8BA0 - chains E and F of the 43 polymer chains in the assembly; structure by electron microscopy, 3.68 A resolution.

[Chain E]
Name: NADH dehydrogenase (Ubiquinone) 24 kDa subunit, isoform A
Source organism: Drosophila melanogaster
Reference sequence: Q9VX36 (Q9VX36_DROME); numbering as in UniProt (aligned over 29-242)
Amino-acid sequence (214 residues; numbered 29 to 242; the number before each row is that of its first residue):
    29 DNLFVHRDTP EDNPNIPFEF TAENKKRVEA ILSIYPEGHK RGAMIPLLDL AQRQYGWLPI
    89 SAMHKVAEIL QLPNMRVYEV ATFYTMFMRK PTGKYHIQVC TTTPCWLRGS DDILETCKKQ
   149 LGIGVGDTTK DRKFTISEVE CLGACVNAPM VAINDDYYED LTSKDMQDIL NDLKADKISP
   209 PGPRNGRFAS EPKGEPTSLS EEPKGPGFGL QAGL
Bound ions: 2Fe-2S cluster Fe: Cys128, Cys133, Cys169, Cys173
Residues lining bound ligands: 2Fe-2S cluster (FES): Cys128, Thr130, Thr131, Pro132, Cys133, Glu168, Cys169, Leu170, Gly171, Ala172, Cys173, Met178

[Chain F]
Name: NADH dehydrogenase [ubiquinone] flavoprotein 1, mitochondrial
Source organism: Drosophila melanogaster
Notes: EC 7.1.1.2
Reference sequence: Q9VMI3 (Q9VMI3_DROME); residues 34-472 here = UniProt positions 34-472
Amino-acid sequence (439 residues; row label = number of the first residue in the row):
    34 PPPGTPPPQT KTKFGPLADE DRIFTNLYGR HDWRLKGALK RGDWYKTKEI VLKGADWIVN
    94 EIKTSGLRGR GGAGFPSGMK WSFMNKPGDG RPKYLVVNAD EGEPGTCKDR EIMRHDPHKL
   154 VEGCLIAGRA MGAQAAYIYI RGEFYNEASN MQLAIAEAYQ AGLIGKNACG TGYDFDVFMH
   214 RGAGAYICGE ETALIESLEG KQGKPRLKPP FPADVGVFGC PTTVTNVETV AVAPTICRRG
   274 GVWFASFGRT RNSGTKLFNI SGHVNRPCTV EEEMSIPLKE LIERHCGGVT GGWDNLLGVI
   334 PGGSSTPIIP KNVCDDVIMD FDGLIAAQTS LGTAAIIVMD KSTDVIKAIA RLISFYKHES
   394 CGQCTPCREG IGWMNKIMTR FVKGDAQPAE IDMLWEISKQ IEGHTICALG DGAAWPVQGL
   454 IRHFRPEIEK RMQLHAKRV
Bound ions: 4Fe-4S cluster Fe: Cys394, Cys397, Cys400, Cys440
Residues lining bound ligands:
  - FMN (flavin mononucleotide): Gly102, Arg103, Gly104, Ala106, Phe108, Ser110, Lys113, Asn131, Asp133, Glu134, Gly135, Glu136, Asp142, Tyr219, Ile220, Gly222, Glu223, Glu224, Val257, Thr258, Asn259, Thr262, Cys440, Ala441, Leu442
  - 4Fe-4S cluster (SF4): Ile220, Pro238, Ser393, Cys394, Gly395, Gln396, Cys397, Cys400, Arg401, Thr438, Ile439, Cys440, Leu442, Gly443

[Chain E / chain F interface]
Contacting residue pairs (126):
  Ile62(E) - Tyr170(F)  hydrogen bond (backbone-side chain)
  Ile62(E) - Phe211(F)  hydrophobic
  Tyr63(E) - His213(F)  hydrogen bond
  Tyr63(E) - Leu231(F)
  Pro64(E) - Phe251(F)  hydrophobic
  His67(E) - Phe251(F)
  Arg69(E) - Glu232(F)
  Arg69(E) - Gly233(F)
  Arg69(E) - Lys234(F)
  Gly70(E) - His213(F)
  Gly70(E) - Leu231(F)
  Gly70(E) - Glu232(F)  hydrogen bond (backbone-backbone)
  Gly70(E) - Gly233(F)
  Met72(E) - Gly233(F)
  Ile73(E) - Ala216(F)
  Ile73(E) - Ser230(F)
  Pro74(E) - His213(F)
  Asp77(E) - Arg214(F)  salt bridge
  Arg81(E) - Arg214(F)
  Glu107(E) - Gln235(F)  hydrogen bond (backbone-side chain)
  Val108(E) - Gly233(F)
  Val108(E) - Lys234(F)
  Phe111(E) - Gln235(F)
  Tyr112(E) - Ala216(F)
  Tyr112(E) - Ala218(F)  hydrophobic
  Tyr112(E) - Cys221(F)  hydrophobic
  Tyr112(E) - Ser230(F)  hydrogen bond
  Tyr112(E) - Gln235(F)  hydrogen bond (side chain-backbone)
  Tyr112(E) - Gly236(F)
  Thr113(E) - Gly217(F)
  Met114(E) - Glu176(F)
  Met114(E) - Ala216(F)  hydrophobic
  Met114(E) - Gly217(F)  hydrogen bond (side chain-backbone)
  Phe115(E) - Ala216(F)  hydrophobic
  Thr129(E) - Arg384(F)
  Thr130(E) - Arg384(F)
  Thr131(E) - Ala381(F)
  Thr131(E) - Leu385(F)
  Pro132(E) - Ser294(F)
  Pro132(E) - Gly295(F)
  Trp134(E) - Asp377(F)
  Trp134(E) - Lys380(F)
  Trp134(E) - Ala381(F)  hydrophobic
  Leu135(E) - His296(F)  hydrogen bond (backbone-side chain)
  Leu135(E) - Ile370(F)  hydrophobic
  Leu135(E) - Met372(F)  hydrophobic
  Leu135(E) - Thr376(F)
  Arg136(E) - Gly295(F)  hydrogen bond (side chain-backbone)
  Arg136(E) - Val297(F)
  Glu166(E) - Arg384(F)  salt bridge
  Glu168(E) - Arg384(F)  salt bridge
  Glu168(E) - Phe388(F)
  Glu168(E) - His391(F)  salt bridge
  Glu168(E) - Glu392(F)
  Cys169(E) - Pro137(F)  hydrophobic
  Cys169(E) - Arg174(F)  hydrogen bond (backbone-side chain)
  Leu170(E) - Phe177(F)
  Gly171(E) - Thr139(F)
  Gly171(E) - Cys140(F)  hydrogen bond (backbone-side chain)
  Gly171(E) - Arg143(F)
  Gly171(E) - Arg174(F)
  Gly171(E) - Phe177(F)
  Ala172(E) - Cys140(F)  hydrophobic
  Ala172(E) - Arg143(F)
  Cys173(E) - Gly138(F)  hydrogen bond (side chain-backbone)
  Cys173(E) - Ser294(F)  hydrogen bond (backbone-side chain)
  Val174(E) - Cys140(F)  hydrophobic
  Val174(E) - Asn292(F)
  Val174(E) - Cys301(F)  hydrophobic
  Asn175(E) - Arg143(F)
  Asp183(E) - Tyr178(F)
  Asp183(E) - Asn179(F)  hydrogen bond (backbone-side chain)
  Tyr185(E) - Arg143(F)
  Tyr185(E) - Glu176(F)  hydrogen bond (side chain-backbone)
  Tyr185(E) - Phe177(F)
  Arg215(E) - Pro300(F)  hydrogen bond (side chain-backbone)
  Arg215(E) - Cys301(F)
  Ala217(E) - Tyr61(F)
  Ala217(E) - Arg147(F)
  Ala217(E) - His148(F)
  Ser218(E) - Tyr61(F)
  Ser218(E) - Glu144(F)
  Ser218(E) - Cys301(F)
  Ser218(E) - Thr302(F)
  Glu219(E) - Tyr61(F)
  Glu219(E) - Cys301(F)
  Pro220(E) - Cys301(F)
  Lys221(E) - Arg299(F)  hydrogen bond (backbone-side chain)
  Pro224(E) - Arg63(F)
  Thr225(E) - Arg299(F)
  Thr225(E) - His318(F)
  Ser226(E) - Asp52(F)
  Ser226(E) - Arg55(F)  hydrogen bond
  Ser226(E) - Arg63(F)  hydrogen bond (backbone-side chain)
  Ser226(E) - His318(F)  hydrogen bond
  Leu227(E) - Asp52(F)  hydrogen bond (backbone-side chain)
  Leu227(E) - Arg55(F)
  Leu227(E) - Phe57(F)
  Leu227(E) - Thr58(F)
  Leu227(E) - Leu60(F)
  Leu227(E) - Tyr61(F)  hydrophobic
  Leu227(E) - Arg63(F)  hydrogen bond (backbone-side chain)
  Ser228(E) - Asp52(F)  hydrogen bond (backbone-side chain)
  Glu229(E) - Asp52(F)
  Glu230(E) - His64(F)  salt bridge
  Glu230(E) - Lys73(F)  salt bridge
  Pro231(E) - Thr58(F)
  Pro231(E) - His64(F)
  Pro231(E) - Arg74(F)
  Gly233(E) - Lys73(F)
  Pro234(E) - Leu72(F)
  Pro234(E) - Lys73(F)
  Pro234(E) - Gly75(F)
  Pro234(E) - Tyr78(F)  hydrophobic
  Gly235(E) - Tyr78(F)
  Phe236(E) - Glu53(F)
  Gly237(E) - Arg271(F)
  Gly237(E) - Arg272(F)
  Leu238(E) - Arg271(F)
  Gln239(E) - Ile269(F)  hydrogen bond (side chain-backbone)
  Gln239(E) - Cys270(F)  hydrogen bond (side chain-backbone)
  Gln239(E) - Arg271(F)
  Gln239(E) - Arg272(F)
  Gln239(E) - Gly273(F)
  Leu242(E) - Lys86(F)
  Leu242(E) - Trp90(F)  hydrophobic
Also at the interface, not in a pair above, chain E (62 interface residues in all): Phe216, Gly222, Glu223, Lys232
Also at the interface, not in a pair above, chain F (79 interface residues in all): Tyr127, Glu134, Gly135, Ile220, Lys237, Val371, Ser387, Cys394

[In short]
62 residues of chain E face 79 of chain F across their interface; the contacts include 25 hydrogen bonds and 6
salt bridges. Polar contacts include Asp77(E)-Arg214(F), Glu166(E)-Arg384(F) and Glu168(E)-Arg384(F). Chain E
binds 2Fe-2S cluster. Chain F binds flavin mononucleotide and 4Fe-4S cluster.
Here chain E is NADH dehydrogenase (Ubiquinone) 24 kDa subunit, isoform A and chain F is NADH dehydrogenase
[ubiquinone] flavoprotein 1, mitochondrial, both from Drosophila melanogaster. Entry 8BA0 (Drosophila
melanogaster complex I in the Twisted state (Dm2)) was determined by electron microscopy (same publication as
8B9Z).
